Entry 5VMF (X-ray diffraction, 2.35 A resolution); this record covers chains A and D of the 6 polymer chains in the assembly.

== Chain A ==
Molecule: Hemagglutinin HA1
Organism: Influenza A virus (strain A/Brevig Mission/1/1918 H1N1)
Notes: fragment: Del133/Q226L/G228S
UniProt: Q9WFX3 (HEMA_I18A0); aligned to UniProt positions 18-343 over residues 1-326 (the alignment contains insertions or deletions, so no single offset holds)
Chain sequence (326 residues; row label = number of the first residue in the row):
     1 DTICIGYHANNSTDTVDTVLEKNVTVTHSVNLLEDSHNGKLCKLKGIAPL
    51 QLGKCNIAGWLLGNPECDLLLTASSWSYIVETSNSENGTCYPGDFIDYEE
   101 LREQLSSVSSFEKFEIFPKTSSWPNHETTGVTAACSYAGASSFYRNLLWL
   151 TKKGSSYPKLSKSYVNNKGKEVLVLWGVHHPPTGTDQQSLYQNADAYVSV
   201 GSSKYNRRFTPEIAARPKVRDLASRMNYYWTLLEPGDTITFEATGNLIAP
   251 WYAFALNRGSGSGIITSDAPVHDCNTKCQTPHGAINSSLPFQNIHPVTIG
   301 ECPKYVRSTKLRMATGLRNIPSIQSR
Disordered / not traced: 322-326
Differences from the reference sequence: engineered mutation Leu222 (Gln240 in Q9WFX3), Ser224 (Gly242 in Q9WFX3)
Disulfides: Cys42-Cys274, Cys55-Cys67, Cys90-Cys135, Cys278-Cys302
Glycans and other covalent adducts: N-acetylglucosamine (NAG) linked to Asn87, Asn286
Swiss-Prot annotation at these positions:
  - glycosylation (N-linked (GlcNAc...) asparagine): Asn10, Asn11, Asn23, Asn87

== Chain D ==
Molecule: Hemagglutinin HA2
Organism: Influenza A virus (strain A/Brevig Mission/1/1918 H1N1)
UniProt: Q9WFX3 (HEMA_I18A0); residues 1-185 here correspond to UniProt positions 345-529 (UniProt number = residue number + 344)
Chain sequence (191 residues; row label = number of the first residue in the row):
     1 GLFGAIAGFIEGGWTGMIDGWYGYHHQNEQGSGYAADQKSTQNAIDGITN
    51 KVNSVIEKMNTQFTAVGKEFNNLERRIENLNKKVDDGFLDIWTYNAELLV
   101 LLENERTLDFHDSNVRNLYEKVKSQLKNNAKEIGNGCFEFYHKCDDACME
   151 SVRNGTYDYPKYSEESKLNREEIDGVKLESMGVYQGALVPR
Disordered / not traced: 165-191
Differences from the reference sequence: expression tag (186-191)
Disulfides: Cys144-Cys148
Swiss-Prot annotation at these positions:
  - glycosylation: Asn154 (N-linked (GlcNAc...) asparagine)

== How chain A and chain D interact ==
Residue-residue contacts - 12 pairs, chain A then chain D:
  Thr18(A) - Asn50(D)  hydrogen bond (backbone-side chain)
  Val19(A) - Gly47(D)
  Val19(A) - Asn50(D)  hydrogen bond (backbone-side chain)
  Val19(A) - Lys51(D)  hydrogen bond (backbone-backbone)
  Leu20(A) - Asp46(D)
  Leu20(A) - Gly47(D)
  Leu20(A) - Asn50(D)
  Leu20(A) - Phe110(D)  hydrophobic
  Glu21(A) - Asn50(D)
  Lys22(A) - Asn50(D)
  Arg307(A) - Asn60(D)
  Arg307(A) - Gln62(D)
Also at the interface, not in a pair above, chain D (9 interface residues in all): Ile48, Ser54

== Summary ==
6 residues of chain A face 9 of chain D across their interface; the contacts include 3 hydrogen bonds. Polar
pairs include Thr18(A)-Asn50(D), Val19(A)-Asn50(D) and Val19(A)-Lys51(D). Covalently linked
N-acetylglucosamine: at Asn87(A) and Asn286(A).
Here chain A is Hemagglutinin HA1 and chain D is Hemagglutinin HA2, both from Influenza A virus (strain
A/Brevig Mission/1/1918 H1N1). Entry 5VMF (Influenza hemagglutinin H1 mutant DH1D in complex with 6'SLN) was
determined by X-ray diffraction together with 5VMC, 5VMG and 5VMJ from the same study.
